Entry 3C3T (X-ray diffraction, 2.20 A resolution); this record covers chains A and B.

Chain A (and B):
Protein: Superoxide dismutase [Mn]
From: Homo sapiens
Notes: EC 1.15.1.1; chain B of this document is another copy of the same molecule, construct and numbering; everything in this record applies to it too
UniProt: P04179 (SODM_HUMAN); residues 1-198 here correspond to UniProt positions 25-222 (UniProt number = residue number + 24)
Sequence (198 residues; each row starts with the number of its first residue):
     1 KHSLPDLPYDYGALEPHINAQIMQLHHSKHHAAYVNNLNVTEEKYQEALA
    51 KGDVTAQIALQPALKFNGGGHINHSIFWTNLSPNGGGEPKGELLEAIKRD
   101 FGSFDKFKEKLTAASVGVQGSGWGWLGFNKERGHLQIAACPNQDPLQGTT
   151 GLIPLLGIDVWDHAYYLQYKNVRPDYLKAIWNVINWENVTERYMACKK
Not modelled in the structure: 197-198
Differences from the reference sequence: engineered mutation D162 (Glu186 in P04179)
UniProt features mapped onto this chain:
  - binding site (Mn(2+)): H26, H74, D159, H163
  - modified residue: Y34 (3'-nitrotyrosine), K44 (N6-acetyllysine), K51 (N6-acetyllysine), K90 (N6-acetyllysine), K98 (N6-acetyllysine), K106 (N6-acetyllysine), K178 (N6-acetyllysine)
Metal / ion sites: Mn2+ near D159 (its only coordinating residue here)

Chain A / chain B interface:
Residue-residue contacts (39):
  H2(A) with G52(B); V54(B)
  E42(A) with V54(B); Q57(B), hydrogen bond
  Y45(A) with Y45(B), hydrophobic; L64(B)
  Q46(A) with Q46(B), hydrogen bond; L49(B)
  L49(A) with E42(B); Q46(B)
  G52(A) with H2(B)
  V54(A) with H2(B); E42(B); G68(B); I72(B), hydrophobic
  T55(A) with I72(B); Q147(B); G148(B)
  Q57(A) with E42(B), hydrogen bond; L64(B)
  I58(A) with K65(B); P145(B), hydrophobic
  A59(A) with G148(B)
  Q61(A) with Q61(B), hydrogen bond (backbone-side chain); L64(B); K65(B)
  L64(A) with Y45(B); Q57(B); I58(B), hydrophobic
  K65(A) with I58(B); Q61(B)
  G68(A) with V54(B)
  G69(A) with I58(B)
  I72(A) with V54(B), hydrophobic; T55(B)
  P145(A) with I58(B), hydrophobic
  Q147(A) with T55(B)
  G148(A) with T55(B); A59(B)
Also at the interface, not in a pair above, chain A (22 interface residues in all): L38, T149
Also at the interface, not in a pair above, chain B (22 interface residues in all): L38, G69, T149

In short:
Chain A and chain B each contribute 22 residues to their interface, with 4 hydrogen bonds. Polar pairs include
E42(A)-Q57(B), Q46(A)-Q46(B) and Q61(A)-Q61(B). From UniProt: 4 Mn2+-binding residues on chain A.
Both chains are Superoxide dismutase [Mn] (Homo sapiens). Entry 3C3T (Role of a Glutamate Bridge Spanning the
Dimeric Interface of Human Manganese Superoxide Dismutase) was determined by X-ray diffraction together with
3C3S from the same study.
